PDB entry 6MUG | X-ray diffraction, 2.95 A resolution | chains D and E of the 6 polymer chains in the assembly

== Chain D ==
Name: 35O22 scFv heavy chain portion
Organism: Homo sapiens
Notes: engineered mutation(s): E10T, L11T, K12T, A16S, I68N, K83T, F84S,; antibody fragment or engineered binder
Sequence (134 residues; each row starts with the number of its first residue; a row labelled like 72A-72H holds insertion residues (72A, then the next letters in order)):
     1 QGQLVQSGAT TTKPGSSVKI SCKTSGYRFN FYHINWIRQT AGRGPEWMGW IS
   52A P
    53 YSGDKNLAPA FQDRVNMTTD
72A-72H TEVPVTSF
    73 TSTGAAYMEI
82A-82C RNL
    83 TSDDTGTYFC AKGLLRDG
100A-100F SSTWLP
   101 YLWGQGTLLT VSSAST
Disordered / not traced: 111-116
Disulfide bonds: Cys-22/Cys-92

== Chain E ==
Name: 35O22 scFv light chain portion
Organism: Homo sapiens
Notes: antibody fragment or engineered binder
Sequence (114 residues; row label = number of the first residue in the row; note: 1 number in that range is skipped by the numbering (no residue carries it; nothing is unmodelled there); a row labelled like 27A-27C holds insertion residues (27A, then the next letters in order); numbering starts at 0):
     0 SQSVLTQSAS
    11 VSGSLGQSVT ISCTGPN
27A-27C SVC
    28 CSHKSISWYQ WPPGRAPTLI IYEDNERAPG ISPRFSGYKS YWSAYLTISD LRPEDETTYY
    88 CCSYTHNS
   95A G
    96 CVFGTGTKVS V
  106A L
   107 GQS
Disordered / not traced: 108-109
Disulfide bonds: Cys-23/Cys-88, Cys-27C/Cys-28, Cys-89/Cys-96

== Chain D / chain E interface ==
Contacting residue pairs (41):
  Ile-37(D) with Phe-98(E), hydrophobic
  Gln-39(D) with Trp-38(E); Gly-41(E); Tyr-87(E), hydrogen bond
  Gly-42(D) with Ser-0(E), hydrogen bond (backbone-backbone)
  Arg-43(D) with Ser-0(E); Gln-1(E), hydrogen bond
  Pro-45(D) with Trp-38(E), hydrophobic; Tyr-87(E); Phe-98(E), hydrophobic
  Trp-47(D) with Ser-95(E); Gly-95A(E); Cys-96(E); Phe-98(E), hydrophobic
  Trp-50(D) with Ser-95(E), hydrogen bond (side chain-backbone)
  Phe-91(D) with Trp-38(E), hydrophobic; Arg-42(E)
  Leu-96(D) with Leu-46(E), hydrophobic; Tyr-49(E), hydrophobic
  Ser-100A(D) with Tyr-91(E); Thr-92(E); His-93(E)
  Ser-100B(D) with Tyr-49(E); Glu-50(E), hydrogen bond; Tyr-91(E), hydrogen bond
  Trp-100D(D) with Tyr-91(E), hydrophobic; Thr-92(E), hydrogen bond (side chain-backbone); His-93(E), hydrogen bond (side chain-backbone); Ser-95(E); Gly-95A(E); Cys-96(E)
  Leu-100E(D) with Ser-34(E); Tyr-36(E); Tyr-49(E), hydrophobic; Tyr-91(E); Cys-96(E), hydrophobic
  Pro-100F(D) with Tyr-36(E), hydrogen bond (backbone-side chain)
  Tyr-101(D) with Leu-46(E), hydrophobic; Ala-55(E), hydrophobic; Pro-56(E)
  Trp-103(D) with Pro-44(E)
Interface residues without a listed pair, chain D (19 interface residues in all): Glu-46, Asn-58, Gly-104
Interface residues without a listed pair, chain E (25 interface residues in all): Ala-43, Thr-45, Asn-94, Gly-99

== In short ==
19 residues of chain D and 25 residues of chain E are in contact; the contacts include 9 hydrogen bonds. Among
the polar pairs are Gln-39(D)/Tyr-87(E), Arg-43(D)/Gln-1(E) and Trp-50(D)/Ser-95(E).
Chain D is 35O22 scFv heavy chain portion and chain E is 35O22 scFv light chain portion, both from Homo
sapiens; the structure, Crystal Structure of HIV-1 B41 SOSIP.664 Prefusion Env Trimer Bound to Small Molecule
HIV-1 Entry Inhibitor ..., was determined by X-ray diffraction together with 6MTJ, 6MTN, 6MU6, 6MU7, 6MU8 and
6MUF from the same study.
